PDB entry 8K7Y | X-ray diffraction, 1.70 A resolution | chains A and E

== Chain A (and E) ==
Name: beta1,3-L-arabinofuranoside
From: Bifidobacterium longum subsp. longum JCM 1217
Notes: EC 3.2.1.185; chain E of this document is another copy of the same molecule, construct and numbering; everything in this record applies to it too
Sequence (681 residues; numbered 379 to 1059; the number before each row is that of its first residue):
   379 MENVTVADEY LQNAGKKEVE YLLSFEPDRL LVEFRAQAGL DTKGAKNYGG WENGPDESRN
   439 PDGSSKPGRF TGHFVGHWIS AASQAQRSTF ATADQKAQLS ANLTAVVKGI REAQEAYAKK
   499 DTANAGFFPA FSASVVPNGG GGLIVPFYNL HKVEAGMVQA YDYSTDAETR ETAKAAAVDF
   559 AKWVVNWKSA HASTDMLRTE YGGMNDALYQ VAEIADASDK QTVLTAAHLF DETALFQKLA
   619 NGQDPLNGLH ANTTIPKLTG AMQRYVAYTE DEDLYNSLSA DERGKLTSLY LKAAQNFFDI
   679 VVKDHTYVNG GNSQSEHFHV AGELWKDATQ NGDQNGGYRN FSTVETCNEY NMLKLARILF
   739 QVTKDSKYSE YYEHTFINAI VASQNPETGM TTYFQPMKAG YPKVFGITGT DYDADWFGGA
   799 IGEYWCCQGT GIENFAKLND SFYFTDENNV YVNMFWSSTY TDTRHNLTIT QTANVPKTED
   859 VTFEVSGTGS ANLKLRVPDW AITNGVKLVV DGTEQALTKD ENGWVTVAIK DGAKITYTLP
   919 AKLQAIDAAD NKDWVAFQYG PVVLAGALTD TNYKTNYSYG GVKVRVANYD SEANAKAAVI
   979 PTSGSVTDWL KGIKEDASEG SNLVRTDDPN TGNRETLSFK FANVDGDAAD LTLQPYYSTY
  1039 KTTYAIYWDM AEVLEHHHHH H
Not modelled in the structure: 1051-1059
Bound ions: Zn2+: Glu723, Cys725, Cys804, Cys805
What the authors report for this chain:
  - Zn2+ coordination: Glu723, Cys725, Cys804, Cys805
  - catalytic residues: Glu694, Cys804
  - specificity-determining residues: Phe448, Ile522 (proposed by the authors, not directly observed)
  - mutagenesis - E578A, E694A, E694Q, E723A, E723Q, C725A, C725S, C804S, C805S: abolished catalytic activity
  - mutagenesis - C805A: abolished expression
  - mutagenesis - W429A, Y526A, N630A: decreased catalytic activity
  - mutagenesis - H628A, T631A, Y771A: unchanged catalytic activity on Araf-beta1,3-Araf-alpha-OMe

== How chain A and chain E interact ==
Contacting residue pairs (7; chain A residue first):
  Thr383(A) - Ala658(E)
  Thr383(A) - Arg661(E)
  Gln390(A) - Asn654(E)  hydrogen bond
  Gln390(A) - Arg661(E)
  Lys394(A) - Glu650(E)
  Ala471(A) - Tyr643(E)
  Thr837(A) - Ala658(E)
Other interface residues (no listed pair), chain A (9 interface residues in all): Val384, Thr470, Asp472, Thr839
Other interface residues (no listed pair), chain E (8 interface residues in all): Thr647, Tyr653, Val740

== Overview ==
The interface between chain A and chain E involves 9 residues on one side and 8 on the other, with 1 hydrogen
bond. The hydrogen-bonded pair is Gln390(A)-Asn654(E). From the paper: catalytic residues Glu694(A) and
Cys804(A); E578A, E694A and E694Q of chain A, among others, abolish catalytic activity; 16 substitutions were
tested in all.
Chain A and chain E are both beta1,3-L-arabinofuranoside (Bifidobacterium longum subsp. longum JCM 1217); the
structure, Crystal structure of GH146 beta-L-arabinofuranosidase Bll3HypBA1 (amino acids 380-1051),
ligand-free form, was determined by X-ray diffraction, deposited together with 8K7X.
